5ZG3 - chains A and B; structure by X-ray diffraction, 1.65 A resolution.

# Chain A (and B)
Molecule: Glutamate receptor 2
Organism: Homo sapiens
Notes: chain B of this document is another copy of the same molecule, construct and numbering; everything in this record applies to it too
Reference sequence: P42262 (GRIA2_HUMAN); residue numbers follow UniProt; this construct covers 413-527, 653-796
Amino-acid sequence (263 residues; row label = number of the first residue in the row; note: 123 numbers in that range are skipped by the numbering (no residue carries them; nothing is unmodelled there)):
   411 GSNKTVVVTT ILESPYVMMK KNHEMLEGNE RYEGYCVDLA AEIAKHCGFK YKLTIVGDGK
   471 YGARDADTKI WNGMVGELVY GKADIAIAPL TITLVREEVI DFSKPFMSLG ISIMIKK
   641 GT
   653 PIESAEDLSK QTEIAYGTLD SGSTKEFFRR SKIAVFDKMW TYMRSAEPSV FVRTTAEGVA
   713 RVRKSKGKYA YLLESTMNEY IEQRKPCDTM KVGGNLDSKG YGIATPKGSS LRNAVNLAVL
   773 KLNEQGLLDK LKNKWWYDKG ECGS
Not modelled in the structure: 411-412, 796
Sequence notes: expression tag (411-412); linker (641-642)
Curated features (UniProtKB/Swiss-Prot):
  - binding site (L-glutamate): Pro-499, Thr-501, Arg-506, Ser-675, Thr-676, Glu-726
  - glycosylation: Asn-413 (N-linked (GlcNAc...) asparagine)
  - modified residue (Phosphoserine): Ser-683, Ser-717
  - natural variant: Glu-776 (E776D: In NEDLIB), Trp-788 (W788L: In NEDLIB), Gly-792 (G792V: In NEDLIB)
Cystine bridges: Cys-739/Cys-794
Ion coordination: Zn2+ site 1: His-433 (together with acetate ion) (shared with 1 residue of chain F); Zn2+ site 2: Glu-452, His-456 (shared with 1 residue of chain C); Zn2+ site 3: Glu-699 (shared with 2 residues of chain C)
Small-molecule neighbours:
  - glutamate (9C6; 9-(4-phenoxyphenyl)-3,4-dihydro-2H-2lambda~6~-pyrido[2,1-c][1,2,4]thiadiazine-2,2-dione): Ile-502, Pro-515, Phe-516, Met-517, Ser-518, Ser-750, Lys-751, Gly-752, Asn-775, Leu-780
  - glutamic acid (GLU): Tyr-471, Pro-499, Leu-500, Thr-501, Arg-506, Leu-671, Gly-674, Ser-675, Thr-676, Leu-725, Glu-726, Met-729, Tyr-753
From the paper describing this entry:
  - binding site for glutamate: Ser-750

# How chain A and chain B interact
Contacting residue pairs (27; chain A residue first):
  Ile-502(A) / Leu-772(B)  hydrophobic
  Thr-503(A) / Glu-776(B)
  Leu-504(A) / Leu-769(B)
  Leu-504(A) / Lys-773(B)
  Leu-504(A) / Glu-776(B)  hydrogen bond (backbone-side chain)
  Glu-507(A) / Lys-514(B)  salt bridge
  Glu-507(A) / Asn-768(B)  hydrogen bond
  Glu-507(A) / Leu-769(B)
  Glu-507(A) / Leu-772(B)
  Phe-512(A) / Lys-514(B)  hydrogen bond (backbone-side chain)
  Ser-513(A) / Lys-514(B)
  Lys-514(A) / Glu-507(B)  salt bridge
  Lys-514(A) / Phe-512(B)  hydrogen bond (side chain-backbone)
  Lys-514(A) / Ser-513(B)
  Pro-515(A) / Pro-515(B)  hydrophobic
  Ser-750(A) / Asn-775(B)  hydrogen bond (backbone-side chain)
  Arg-764(A) / Arg-764(B)
  Asn-768(A) / Glu-507(B)  hydrogen bond
  Leu-769(A) / Leu-504(B)
  Leu-769(A) / Glu-507(B)
  Leu-772(A) / Ile-502(B)  hydrophobic
  Leu-772(A) / Glu-507(B)
  Lys-773(A) / Leu-504(B)
  Asn-775(A) / Ser-750(B)  hydrogen bond (side chain-backbone)
  Glu-776(A) / Thr-503(B)
  Glu-776(A) / Leu-504(B)  hydrogen bond (side chain-backbone)
  Gln-777(A) / Lys-684(B)  hydrogen bond
Interface residues without a listed pair, chain A (21 interface residues in all): Glu-508, Ile-685, Asp-749, Lys-751
Interface residues without a listed pair, chain B (22 interface residues in all): Glu-508, Lys-751, Gln-777, Gly-778, Asp-781

# In short
The interface between chain A and chain B involves 21 residues on one side and 22 on the other, with 9
hydrogen bonds and 2 salt bridges. Polar pairs include Glu-507(A)/Lys-514(B), Leu-504(A)/Glu-776(B) and
Glu-507(A)/Asn-768(B). Ligands of chain A: glutamate and glutamic acid. The paper reports a binding site for
glutamate at Ser-750(A).
Chain A and chain B are both Glutamate receptor 2 (Homo sapiens); the structure, Crystal structure of the
GluA2o LBD in complex with glutamate and TAK-137, was determined by X-ray diffraction (same publication as
5ZG0, 5ZG1 and 5ZG2).
